7K0Q - chains C and D of the 4 polymer chains in the assembly; structure by electron microscopy, 3.30 A resolution.

Chain C:
Name: Serine palmitoyltransferase small subunit A
From: Homo sapiens
UniProt: Q969W0 (SPTSA_HUMAN); numbering as in UniProt (aligned over 1-71)
Chain sequence (71 residues; each row starts with the number of its first residue):
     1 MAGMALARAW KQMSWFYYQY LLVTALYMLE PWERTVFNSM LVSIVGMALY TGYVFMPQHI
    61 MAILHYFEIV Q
Unresolved in the structure: 1-7, 57-71
Curated features (UniProtKB/Swiss-Prot):
  - site: Met-28 (Within the serine palmitoyltransferase (SPT) complex, defines the length of the acyl chain-binding pocket, determining the acyl-CoA substrate preference)
  - natural variant: Thr-51 (T51I: In SPG90A)
  - mutagenesis: Met-28 (M28K: Within the serine palmitoyltransferase (SPT) complex, leads to a strong decrease in SPT catalytic activity with L-serine and palmitoyl-CoA as substrates), His-59 (H59L: Impaired down-regulation of SPT complex activity by ORMDL3)

Chain D:
Name: ORM1-like protein 3
From: Homo sapiens
UniProt: Q8N138 (ORML3_HUMAN); residues 1-153 here = UniProt positions 1-153
Chain sequence (153 residues; row label = number of the first residue in the row):
     1 MNVGTAHSEV NPNTRVMNSR GIWLSYVLAI GLLHIVLLSI PFVSVPVVWT LTNLIHNMGM
    61 YIFLHTVKGT PFETPDQGKA RLLTHWEQMD YGVQFTASRK FLTITPIVLY FLTSFYTKYD
   121 QIHFVLNTVS LMSVLIPKLP QLHGVRIFGI NKY
Unresolved in the structure: 1-10
Curated features (UniProtKB/Swiss-Prot):
  - region: Met-1 to Met-17 (Important for ceramide level-sensing)
  - modified residue: Pro-137 (Hydroxyproline)
  - mutagenesis: Asn-2 to Met-17 (Impaired negative regulation of SPT complex activity in the presence of ceramides), Asn-2 to Ser-8 (Impaired negative regulation of SPT complex activity in the presence of ceramides), Asn-2 (Impaired negative regulation of SPT complex activity in the presence of ceramides), Asn-13 (N13A: Disrupted ceramide binding; impaired negative regulation of SPT complex activity in the presence of ceramides; in the absence of ceramides, reduced affinity of SPT complex towards palmitoyl-CoA), Val-16 (V16R: Impaired negative regulation of SPT complex activity in the presence of ceramides), Ile-22 (I22R: Impaired negative regulation of SPT complex activity in the presence of ceramides), Phe-63 (F63P: Impaired negative regulation of SPT complex activity in the presence of ceramides; F63R: Impaired negative regulation of SPT complex activity in the presence of ceramides), His-85 (H85A: No effect on the negative regulation of SPT complex activity in the presence of ceramides), Pro-137 (P137A: Increased protein levels; decreased ubiquitination; increased negative regulation of SPT complex activity)
Reported in the primary citation:
  - conformationally variable residues (order/disorder transition): Met-1 to Val-10

How chain C and chain D interact:
Pairs across the interface - 5 pairs, chain C then chain D:
  Ile-44(C) / Ser-39(D)
  Met-47(C) / Ser-39(D)
  Ala-48(C) / Ser-39(D)  hydrogen bond (backbone-side chain)
  Thr-51(C) / Ser-39(D)  hydrogen bond (side chain-backbone)
  Thr-51(C) / Pro-41(D)
Other interface residues (no listed pair), chain C (5 interface residues in all): Tyr-50
Other interface residues (no listed pair), chain D (5 interface residues in all): Val-36, Leu-38, Ile-40

Summary:
Chain C and chain D each contribute 5 residues to their interface, with 2 hydrogen bonds. Polar pairs include
Ala-48(C)/Ser-39(D) and Thr-51(C)/Ser-39(D). Curated annotation (UniProt) lists 2 mutagenesis sites on chain
C; 13 mutagenesis sites on chain D. The paper reports conformational variability at Met-1(D).
Here chain C is Serine palmitoyltransferase small subunit A and chain D is ORM1-like protein 3, both from Homo
sapiens. Entry 7K0Q (Human serine palmitoyltransferase complex SPTLC1/SPLTC2/ssSPTa/ORMDL3, myriocin-bound)
was determined by electron microscopy, deposited together with 7K0I, 7K0J, 7K0K, 7K0L, 7K0M, 7K0N, 7K0O and
7K0P.
